6RSY - chains A and B of the 5 polymer chains in the assembly; structure by X-ray diffraction, 2.95 A resolution.

# Chain A
Molecule: HLA class I histocompatibility antigen, A-2 alpha chain
Source organism: Homo sapiens
UniProtKB: P01892 (1A02_HUMAN); residues 2-277 here correspond to UniProt positions 25-300 (UniProt number = residue number + 23)
Chain sequence (276 residues; numbered 2 to 277; the number before each row is that of its first residue):
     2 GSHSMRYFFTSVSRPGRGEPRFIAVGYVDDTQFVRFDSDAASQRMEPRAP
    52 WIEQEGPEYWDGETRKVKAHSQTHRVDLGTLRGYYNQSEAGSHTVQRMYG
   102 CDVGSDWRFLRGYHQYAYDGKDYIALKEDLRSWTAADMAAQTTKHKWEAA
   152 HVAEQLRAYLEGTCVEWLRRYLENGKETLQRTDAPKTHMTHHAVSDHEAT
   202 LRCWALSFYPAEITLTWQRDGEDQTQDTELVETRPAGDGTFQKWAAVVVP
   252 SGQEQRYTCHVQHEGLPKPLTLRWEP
Not modelled in the structure: 277
Disulfides: C102-C165, C204-C260

# Chain B
Molecule: Beta-2-microglobulin
Source organism: Homo sapiens
UniProtKB: P61769 (B2MG_HUMAN); residues 2-100 here correspond to UniProt positions 21-119 (UniProt number = residue number + 19)
Chain sequence (100 residues; numbered 1 to 100; the number before each row is that of its first residue):
     1 MIQRTPKIQVYSRHPAENGKSNFLNCYVSGFHPSDIEVDLLKNGERIEKV
    51 EHSDLSFSKDWSFYLLYYTEFTPTEKDEYACRVNHVTLSQPKIVKWDRDM
Disulfides: C26-C81
Sequence notes: initiating methionine (1)
Curated features (UniProtKB/Swiss-Prot):
  - modified residue: Q3 (Pyrrolidone carboxylic acid)
  - glycosylation: I2 (N-linked (Glc) (glycation) isoleucine), K20 (N-linked (Glc) (glycation) lysine), K42 (N-linked (Glc) (glycation) lysine), K49 (N-linked (Glc) (glycation) lysine), K59 (N-linked (Glc) (glycation) lysine), K92 (N-linked (Glc) (glycation) lysine), K95 (N-linked (Glc) (glycation) lysine)

# Interface between chain A and chain B
Pairs across the interface (55):
  F9(A) - S56(B)
  F9(A) - F57(B)  hydrophobic
  F10(A) - F57(B)
  T11(A) - L55(B)
  T11(A) - F57(B)
  T11(A) - F63(B)
  R15(A) - D35(B)  salt bridge
  I24(A) - L55(B)
  V26(A) - D54(B)
  V26(A) - S56(B)
  Y28(A) - S56(B)
  Y28(A) - Y64(B)
  Q33(A) - D54(B)
  R36(A) - D54(B)  salt bridge
  R49(A) - D54(B)  salt bridge
  H94(A) - M1(B)
  T95(A) - F63(B)
  Q97(A) - H32(B)
  Q97(A) - F57(B)
  Q97(A) - W61(B)  hydrogen bond (side chain-backbone)
  Q97(A) - F63(B)
  R98(A) - F57(B)
  Q116(A) - W61(B)
  Y117(A) - W61(B)
  A118(A) - W61(B)  hydrophobic
  D120(A) - M1(B)
  D120(A) - I2(B)
  D120(A) - H32(B)
  G121(A) - H32(B)  hydrogen bond (backbone-side chain)
  G121(A) - W61(B)
  K122(A) - I2(B)
  D123(A) - W61(B)
  T191(A) - D99(B)  hydrogen bond
  H193(A) - D99(B)  salt bridge
  R203(A) - D99(B)  hydrogen bond (side chain-backbone)
  W205(A) - D99(B)
  W205(A) - M100(B)
  V232(A) - Q9(B)
  E233(A) - K7(B)
  E233(A) - Q9(B)  hydrogen bond (backbone-side chain)
  E233(A) - S29(B)  hydrogen bond
  T234(A) - Y27(B)
  R235(A) - Y11(B)
  R235(A) - M100(B)
  P236(A) - Y11(B)  hydrogen bond (backbone-side chain)
  P236(A) - Y27(B)
  A237(A) - R13(B)  hydrogen bond (backbone-side chain)
  A237(A) - N25(B)  hydrogen bond (backbone-side chain)
  G238(A) - R13(B)
  D239(A) - R13(B)
  D239(A) - H14(B)
  Q243(A) - Y11(B)
  Q243(A) - S12(B)
  Q243(A) - R13(B)  hydrogen bond (side chain-backbone)
  W245(A) - M100(B)  hydrophobic
Also at the interface, not in a pair above, chain A (38 interface residues in all): V13, S93, M99
Also at the interface, not in a pair above, chain B (26 interface residues in all): P33, S34, D60, L66

# In short
The interface between chain A and chain B involves 38 residues on one side and 26 on the other, with 10
hydrogen bonds and 4 salt bridges. Polar contacts include R15(A)-D35(B), R36(A)-D54(B) and R49(A)-D54(B).
Chain A is HLA class I histocompatibility antigen, A-2 alpha chain and chain B is Beta-2-microglobulin, both
from Homo sapiens; the structure, The complex between TCR a7b2 and human Class I MHC HLA-A0201-WT1 with the
bound RMFPNAPYL peptide, was determined by X-ray diffraction (same publication as 6R2L).
